Entry 9U4W (electron microscopy, 3.18 A resolution); this record covers chains A and B of the 6 polymer chains in the assembly.

[Chain A]
Protein: Guanine nucleotide-binding protein G(q) subunit alpha-1
Source organism: Homo sapiens
Sequence (246 residues; row label = number of the first residue in the row; note: 113 numbers in that range are skipped by the numbering (no residue carries them; nothing is unmodelled there)):
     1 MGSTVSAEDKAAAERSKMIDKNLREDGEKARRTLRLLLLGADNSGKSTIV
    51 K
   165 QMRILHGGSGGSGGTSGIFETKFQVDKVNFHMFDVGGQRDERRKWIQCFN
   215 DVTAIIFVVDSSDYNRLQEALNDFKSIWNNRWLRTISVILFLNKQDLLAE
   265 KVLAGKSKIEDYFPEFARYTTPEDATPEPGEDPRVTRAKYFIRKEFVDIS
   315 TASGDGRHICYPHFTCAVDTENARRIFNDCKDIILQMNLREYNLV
Unresolved in the structure: 1-5, 165-181, 267-270, 359

[Chain B]
Protein: Guanine nucleotide-binding protein G(I)/G(S)/G(T) subunit beta-1
Source organism: Homo sapiens
Reference sequence: P62873 (GBB1_HUMAN); residues 7-345 here correspond to UniProt positions 2-340 (UniProt number = residue number - 5)
Sequence (344 residues; numbered 2 to 345; the number before each row is that of its first residue):
     2 GSLLQSELDQLRQEAEQLKNQIRDARKACADATLSQITNNIDPVGRIQMR
    52 TRRTLRGHLAKIYAMHWGTDSRLLVSASQDGKLIIWDSYTTNKVHAIPLR
   102 SSWVMTCAYAPSGNYVACGGLDNICSIYNLKTREGNVRVSRELAGHTGYL
   152 SCCRFLDDNQIVTSSGDTTCALWDIETGQQTTTFTGHTGDVMSLSLAPDT
   202 RLFVSGACDASAKLWDVREGMCRQTFTGHESDINAICFFPNGNAFATGSD
   252 DATCRLFDLRADQELMTYSHDNIICGITSVSFSKSGRLLLAGYDDFNCNV
   302 WDALKADRAGVLAGHDNRVSCLGVTDDGMAVATGSWDSFLKIWN
Unresolved in the structure: 2-7
Sequence notes: expression tag (2-6)
Curated features (UniProtKB/Swiss-Prot):
  - modified residue: Ser7 (N-acetylserine), His271 (Phosphohistidine)

[Interface between chain A and chain B]
Contacting residue pairs - 37 pairs, chain A then chain B:
  Ala12(A) with Asn93(B)
  Arg15(A) with Val95(B), hydrogen bond (side chain-backbone); His96(B)
  Ser16(A) with Asn93(B); Lys94(B)
  Ile19(A) with Lys94(B); Val95(B); Ala97(B), hydrophobic
  Asp20(A) with Lys94(B), salt bridge
  Leu23(A) with Gly58(B); Leu60(B); Ile85(B), hydrophobic; Lys94(B); Ala97(B), hydrophobic
  Asp26(A) with Lys83(B), salt bridge
  Gly27(A) with Leu60(B)
  Arg35(A) with Trp104(B)
  Ile182(A) with Trp104(B); Leu122(B); Asp123(B)
  Phe197(A) with Trp104(B), hydrophobic
  Gly201(A) with Thr148(B)
  Gln202(A) with Tyr150(B)
  Glu205(A) with Asp191(B)
  Lys208(A) with Tyr150(B); Met193(B); Cys209(B); Asp233(B), salt bridge; Asn235(B), hydrogen bond
  Trp209(A) with Leu122(B), hydrophobic
  Cys212(A) with Tyr64(B); Trp104(B)
  Phe213(A) with Trp104(B), hydrophobic
  Asn214(A) with Trp337(B)
  Asp215(A) with Lys62(B), salt bridge
  Trp246(A) with Arg319(B); Trp337(B), hydrophobic
Interface residues without a listed pair, chain A (24 interface residues in all): Asp9, Ala13, Gln211
Interface residues without a listed pair, chain B (30 interface residues in all): Thr91, Thr92, Met106, Asn124, Gly149, Asp251, Asp295

[Overview]
24 residues of chain A face 30 of chain B across their interface; the contacts include 2 hydrogen bonds and 4
salt bridges. Among the polar pairs are Asp20(A)-Lys94(B), Asp26(A)-Lys83(B) and Lys208(A)-Asp233(B).
Chain A is Guanine nucleotide-binding protein G(q) subunit alpha-1 and chain B is Guanine nucleotide-binding
protein G(I)/G(S)/G(T) subunit beta-1, both from Homo sapiens; the structure, cryo-EM structure of pig GnRHR
bound with mammal GnRH, was determined by electron microscopy together with 9U4Y from the same study.
